6N9X - chains A and F of the 9 polymer chains in the assembly; structure by electron microscopy, 4.10 A resolution (low resolution: residue-level contacts below are approximate; hydrogen-bond / salt-bridge calls are withheld).

[Chain A (and F)]
Protein: DNA primase/helicase
Source organism: Enterobacteria phage T7
Notes: EC 2.7.7.-, 3.6.4.12; chain F of this document is another copy of the same molecule, construct and numbering; everything in this record applies to it too
UniProtKB: P03692 (PRIM_BPT7); residue numbers follow UniProt; this construct covers 1-566
Chain sequence (566 residues; each row starts with the number of its first residue):
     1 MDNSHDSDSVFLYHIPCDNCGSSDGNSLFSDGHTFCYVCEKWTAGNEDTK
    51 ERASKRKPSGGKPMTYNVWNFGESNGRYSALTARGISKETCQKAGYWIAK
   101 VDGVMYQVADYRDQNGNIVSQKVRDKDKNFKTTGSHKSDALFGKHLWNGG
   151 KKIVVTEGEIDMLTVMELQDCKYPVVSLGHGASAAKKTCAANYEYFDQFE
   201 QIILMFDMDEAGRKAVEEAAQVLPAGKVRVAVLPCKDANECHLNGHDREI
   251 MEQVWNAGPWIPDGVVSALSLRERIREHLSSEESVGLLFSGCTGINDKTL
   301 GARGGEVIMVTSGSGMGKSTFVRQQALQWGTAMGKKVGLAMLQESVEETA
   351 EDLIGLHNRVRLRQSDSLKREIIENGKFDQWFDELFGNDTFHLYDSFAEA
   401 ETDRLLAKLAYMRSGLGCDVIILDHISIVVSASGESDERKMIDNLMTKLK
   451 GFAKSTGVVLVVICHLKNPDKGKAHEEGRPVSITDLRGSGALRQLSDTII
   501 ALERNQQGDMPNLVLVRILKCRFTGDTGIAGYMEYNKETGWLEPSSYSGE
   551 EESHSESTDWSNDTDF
Not modelled in the structure: 1-263, 281-284, 397-401, 431-436, 550-566 (chain F: 1-263, 281-566)
Differences from the reference sequence: engineered mutation Gln343 (Glu in P03692)
Small-molecule neighbours: dTTP (TTP): Gln494, Lys520, Cys521, Arg522, Phe523, Thr524, Gly525
Swiss-Prot annotation at these positions:
  - zinc finger: Cys17 to Cys39 (C4-like)
  - region: Glu550 to Phe566 (Binding to viral DNA polymerase)
  - binding site (Zn(2+)): Cys17, Cys20, Cys36, Cys39
  - binding site (Mg(2+)): Glu157, Asp207, Asp237
  - binding site (ATP): Ser312 to Ser319
  - site (dTTP/dATP binding): Arg361, His465, Arg504, Arg522, Tyr535
Reported in the primary citation:
  - mutagenesis - E343Q: abolished catalytic activity (citing earlier work)
  - specificity-determining residues: His33 (citing earlier work)

[How chain A and chain F interact]
Pairs across the interface (19; chain A residue first):
  Glu347(A) - Arg274(F)
  Glu348(A) - His278(F)
  Glu351(A) - Ile275(F)
  Glu351(A) - Leu279(F)
  Lys369(A) - Leu279(F)
  Ile373(A) - Arg276(F)
  Phe378(A) - Arg272(F)
  Phe378(A) - Ile275(F)
  Asp379(A) - Arg272(F)
  Phe382(A) - Ala268(F)
  Phe382(A) - Leu269(F)
  Phe382(A) - Leu271(F)
  Phe382(A) - Arg272(F)
  Phe386(A) - Ala268(F)
  Phe386(A) - Leu269(F)
  His392(A) - Val265(F)
  Leu393(A) - Val265(F)
  Leu393(A) - Val266(F)
  Met412(A) - Val265(F)
Also at the interface, not in a pair above, chain A (18 interface residues in all): Val346, Ala350, Ile354, Gly387, Asp389, Leu416
Also at the interface, not in a pair above, chain F (13 interface residues in all): Ser267, Ser270

[In short]
18 residues of chain A and 13 residues of chain F are in contact. Chain A binds dTTP. From UniProt: 4
Zn2+-binding residues, 3 Mg2+-binding residues and 8 ATP-binding residues on chain A. From the paper: E343Q of
chain A abolishes catalytic activity; the specificity determinant His33(A).
Chain A and chain F are both DNA primase/helicase (Enterobacteria phage T7); the structure, Structure of
bacteriophage T7 lagging-strand DNA polymerase (D5A/E7A) and gp4 (helicase/primase) bound to DNA including
RNA/DNA ..., was determined by electron microscopy (same publication as 6N7I, 6N7N, 6N7S, 6N7T, 6N7V, 6N7W and
3 further entries).
